3CV8 - chain A; structure by X-ray diffraction, 2.00 A resolution.

# Chain A
Protein: Cytochrome P450-SU1
Source organism: Streptomyces griseolus
Notes: EC 1.14.14.1
Reference sequence: P18326 (CPXE_STRGO); residues 1-406 here = UniProt positions 1-406
Amino-acid sequence (412 residues; numbered 1 to 412; the number before each row is that of its first residue):
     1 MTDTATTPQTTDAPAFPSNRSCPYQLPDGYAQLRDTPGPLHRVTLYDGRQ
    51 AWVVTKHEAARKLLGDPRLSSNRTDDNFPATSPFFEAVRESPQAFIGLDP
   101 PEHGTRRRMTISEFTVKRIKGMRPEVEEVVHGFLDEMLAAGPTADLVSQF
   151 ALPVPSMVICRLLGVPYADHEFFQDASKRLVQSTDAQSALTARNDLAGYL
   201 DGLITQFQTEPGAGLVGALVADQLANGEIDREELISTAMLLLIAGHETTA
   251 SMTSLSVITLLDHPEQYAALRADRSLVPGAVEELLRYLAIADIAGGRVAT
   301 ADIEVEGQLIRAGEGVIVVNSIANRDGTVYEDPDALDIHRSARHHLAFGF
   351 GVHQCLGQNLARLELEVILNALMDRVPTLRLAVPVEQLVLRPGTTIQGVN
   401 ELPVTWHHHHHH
Not modelled in the structure: 1-6, 409-412
Construct notes: engineered mutation F84 (Arg in P18326); expression tag (407-412)
Ion coordination: heme Fe near C355 (its only coordinating residue here)
Ligand contacts: heme (HEM): F95, I96, H103, R107, F114, I159, L240, L241, A244, G245, T248, T249, M252, L285, I290, A291, A294, R297, N320, A347, F348, G349, V352, H353, Q354, C355, L356, G357, A361
UniProt features mapped onto this chain:
  - binding site (calciol): T81, R193, S236, I293
  - binding site (heme): H103, R107, R297, H353, C355
  - mutagenesis: R73 (R73A/F/L/V: Increase of the hydroxylase activity and decrease of affinity for both 25-hydroxyvitamin D3 and 1-alpha-hydroxyvitamin D3. Increase of the hydroxylase activity ...), V88 (V88A: Decrease of the hydroxylase activity for both 25-hydroxyivitamin D3 and 1-alpha-hydroxyvitamin D3), L180 (L180A: Decrease of the hydroxylase activity for both 25-hydroxyvitamin D3 and 1-alpha-hydroxyvitamin D3), V181 (V181A: Decrease of the hydroxylase activity for both 25-hydroxyvitamin D3 and 1-alpha-hydroxyvitamin D3), R193 (R193A/Q/K: Decrease of the hydroxylase activity), I293 (I293A: Slight increase of the hydroxylase activity)

# In short
Ligands of chain A: heme. UniProt lists 4 calciol-binding residues, 5 heme-binding residues and 6 mutagenesis
sites.
Chain A is Cytochrome P450-SU1 (Streptomyces griseolus); the structure, Crystal structure of vitamin D
hydroxylase cytochrome P450 105A1 (R84F mutant), was determined by X-ray diffraction together with 3CV9 from
the same study.
